PDB entry 9C0C | electron microscopy, 3.41 A resolution | chains J and K of the 14 polymer chains in the assembly

== Chain J (and K) ==
Molecule: 60 kDa chaperonin
Source organism: Escherichia coli
Notes: chain K of this document is another copy of the same molecule, construct and numbering; everything in this record applies to it too
UniProt: Q548M1 (Q548M1_ECOLX); numbering as in UniProt (aligned over 1-548)
Amino-acid sequence (548 residues; row label = number of the first residue in the row):
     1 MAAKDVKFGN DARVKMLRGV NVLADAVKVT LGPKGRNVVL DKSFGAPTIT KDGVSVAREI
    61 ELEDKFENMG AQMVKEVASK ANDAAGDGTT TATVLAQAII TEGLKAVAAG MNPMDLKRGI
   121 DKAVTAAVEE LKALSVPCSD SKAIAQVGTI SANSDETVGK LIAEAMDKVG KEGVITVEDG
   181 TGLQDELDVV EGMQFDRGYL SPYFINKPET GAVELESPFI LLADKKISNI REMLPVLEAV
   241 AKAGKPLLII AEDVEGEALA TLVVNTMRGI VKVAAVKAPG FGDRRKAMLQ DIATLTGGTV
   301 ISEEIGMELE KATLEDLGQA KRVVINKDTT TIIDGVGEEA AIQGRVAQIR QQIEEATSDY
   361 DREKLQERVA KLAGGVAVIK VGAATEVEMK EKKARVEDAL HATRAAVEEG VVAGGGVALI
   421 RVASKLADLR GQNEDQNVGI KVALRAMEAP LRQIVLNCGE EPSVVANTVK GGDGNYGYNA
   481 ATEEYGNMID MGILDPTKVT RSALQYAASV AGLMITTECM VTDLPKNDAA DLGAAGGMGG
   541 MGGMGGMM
Not modelled in the structure: 1, 526-548

== Interface between chain J and chain K ==
Residue-residue contacts (55; chain J residue first):
  V22(J) with V6(K), hydrophobic; F8(K)
  D25(J) with F8(K)
  A26(J) with F8(K); C519(K), hydrophobic
  V29(J) with E518(K)
  K34(J) with M114(K)
  R36(J) with P113(K); M114(K); T516(K); E518(K), salt bridge
  N37(J) with T516(K), hydrogen bond; T517(K); E518(K), hydrogen bond (backbone-backbone); C519(K)
  V38(J) with C519(K)
  V39(J) with M69(K), hydrophobic; T517(K); C519(K), hydrogen bond (backbone-backbone); M520(K); V521(K), hydrogen bond (backbone-backbone)
  L40(J) with V521(K)
  D41(J) with M69(K); V521(K), hydrogen bond (backbone-backbone); T522(K), hydrogen bond; D523(K)
  A46(J) with E76(K)
  P47(J) with M69(K); Q72(K); M73(K), hydrophobic
  I49(J) with M73(K), hydrophobic; L513(K), hydrophobic
  E59(J) with K4(K)
  I60(J) with V6(K), hydrophobic
  E61(J) with A2(K), hydrogen bond (side chain-backbone); A3(K), hydrogen bond (side chain-backbone); K4(K), hydrogen bond (backbone-backbone)
  E63(J) with A3(K); L524(K)
  T181(J) with G282(K); D283(K)
  L183(J) with Y360(K), hydrophobic
  A241(J) with R231(K), hydrogen bond (backbone-side chain)
  G269(J) with E257(K); A258(K)
  I270(J) with N229(K), hydrogen bond (backbone-side chain)
  K272(J) with E257(K)
  A383(J) with F281(K)
  A384(J) with F281(K); Y360(K), hydrogen bond (backbone-side chain)
  T385(J) with F281(K)
  E386(J) with R197(K), salt bridge; F281(K)
  C458(J) with N112(K), hydrogen bond (backbone-side chain)
  G459(J) with N112(K)
Interface residues without a listed pair, chain J (37 interface residues in all): G35, G180, G182, K242, G244, V271, M389
Interface residues without a listed pair, chain K (33 interface residues in all): K65, R118

== In short ==
The interface between chain J and chain K involves 37 residues on one side and 33 on the other, with 13
hydrogen bonds and 2 salt bridges. Among the polar pairs are R36(J)-E518(K), E386(J)-R197(K) and
N37(J)-T516(K).
Chain J and chain K are both 60 kDa chaperonin (Escherichia coli); the structure, E.coli GroEL apoenzyme, was
determined by electron microscopy (same publication as 9C0B and 9C0D).
